PDB entry 9N6B | electron microscopy, 3.09 A resolution | chains C and H of the 8 polymer chains in the assembly

== Chain C ==
Name: AAA family ATPase
Source organism: Escherichia coli
Reference sequence: A0AAD2V6K7 (A0AAD2V6K7_ECOLX); residue numbers follow UniProt; this construct covers 2-544
Chain sequence (552 residues; each row starts with the number of its first residue; numbers below 1 keep their minus sign (Met-7 is residue -7)):
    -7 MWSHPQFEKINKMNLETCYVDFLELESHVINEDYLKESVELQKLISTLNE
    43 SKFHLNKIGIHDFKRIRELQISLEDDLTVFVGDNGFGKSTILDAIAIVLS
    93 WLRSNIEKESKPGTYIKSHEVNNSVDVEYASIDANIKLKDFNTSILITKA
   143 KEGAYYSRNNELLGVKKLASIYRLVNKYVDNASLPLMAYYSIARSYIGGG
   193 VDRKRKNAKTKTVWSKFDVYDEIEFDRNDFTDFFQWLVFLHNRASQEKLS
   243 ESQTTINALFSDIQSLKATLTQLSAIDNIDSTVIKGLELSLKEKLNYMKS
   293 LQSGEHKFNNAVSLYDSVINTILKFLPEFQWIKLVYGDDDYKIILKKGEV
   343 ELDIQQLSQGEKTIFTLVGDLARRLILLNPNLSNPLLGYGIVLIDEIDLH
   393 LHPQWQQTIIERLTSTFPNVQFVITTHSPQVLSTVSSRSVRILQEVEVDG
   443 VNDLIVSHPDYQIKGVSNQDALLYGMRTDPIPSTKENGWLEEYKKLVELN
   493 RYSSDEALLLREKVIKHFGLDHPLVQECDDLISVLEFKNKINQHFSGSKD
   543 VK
Disordered / not traced: 191-199, 268-272, 452-544
Differences from the reference sequence: expression tag (-7 to 1); conflict Gly156 (Glu in A0AAD2V6K7)
Small-molecule neighbours:
  - ATP (adenosine-5'-triphosphate), molecule 1: Lys56, Arg57, Asp75, Asn76, Gly77, Phe78, Gly79, Lys80, Ser81, Thr82, His111, Glu112, Val113, Asn114, Asn115, Asp387
  - ATP, molecule 2: Lys339, Val342, Leu344, Gln348, Ser350, Glu353
Reported in the primary citation:
  - mutagenesis - R195E/K196E/R197E/K198E/K201E/K203E: decreased growth
  - catalytic residues: Asp387 (proposed by the authors, not directly observed)

== Chain H ==
Molecule: Retron IA msDNA
Source organism: Escherichia coli
Sequence (92 nucleotides; numbered 1 to 92; the number before each row is that of its first residue):
     1 TAAAGACAGCGAAAGACACAGATTTCTCCTTCGCATATCTGCCCCGGGCA
    51 GGGATGCGAAGGAGAAATCTGTGTCTTTCGCAACCCTAAACC
Disordered / not traced: 1-8, 39-49

== How chain C and chain H interact ==
Pairs across the interface (12; chain C residue first):
  Lys100(C) with DA14(H), phosphate contact; DG15(H), salt bridge to the phosphate
  Pro104(C) with DG15(H), sugar contact
  Gly105(C) with DA16(H), sugar contact
  Thr106(C) with DC17(H), phosphate contact
  Tyr107(C) with DC17(H), hydrogen bond to the phosphate; DT76(H), sugar contact; DT77(H), phosphate contact
  Lys109(C) with DC17(H), salt bridge to the phosphate
  Leu154(C) with DT78(H), phosphate contact
  Lys158(C) with DT78(H), salt bridge to the phosphate
  Arg219(C) with DT68(H), salt bridge to the phosphate
Other interface residues (no listed pair), chain C (11 interface residues in all): Asn151, Asn152
Other interface residues (no listed pair), chain H (9 interface residues in all): DA18

== In short ==
Chain C and chain H form an interface of 11 and 9 residues respectively; the contacts include 1 hydrogen bond
and 4 salt bridges. Among the polar pairs are Tyr107(C)-DC17(H), Lys100(C)-DG15(H) and Lys109(C)-DC17(H).
Bound to chain C: ATP. The paper reports the catalytic residue Asp387(C); R195E/K196E/R197E/K198E/K201E/K203E
of chain C reduce growth.
Here chain C is AAA family ATPase and chain H is Retron IA msDNA, both from Escherichia coli. Entry 9N6B
(Structure of the retron IA complex with HNH nuclease in the "up" orientation) was determined by electron
microscopy, deposited together with 9N69 and 9N6C.
